PDB entry 1YTV | X-ray diffraction, 1.80 A resolution | chains A and M of the 4 polymer chains in the assembly

# Chain A
Molecule: Maltose-binding periplasmic protein
Source organism: Escherichia coli
Notes: fragment: c-terminal residues 27-392
Reference sequence: P02928 (MALE_ECOLI); residues 15-380 here correspond to UniProt positions 27-392 (UniProt number = residue number + 12)
Sequence (366 residues; each row starts with the number of its first residue):
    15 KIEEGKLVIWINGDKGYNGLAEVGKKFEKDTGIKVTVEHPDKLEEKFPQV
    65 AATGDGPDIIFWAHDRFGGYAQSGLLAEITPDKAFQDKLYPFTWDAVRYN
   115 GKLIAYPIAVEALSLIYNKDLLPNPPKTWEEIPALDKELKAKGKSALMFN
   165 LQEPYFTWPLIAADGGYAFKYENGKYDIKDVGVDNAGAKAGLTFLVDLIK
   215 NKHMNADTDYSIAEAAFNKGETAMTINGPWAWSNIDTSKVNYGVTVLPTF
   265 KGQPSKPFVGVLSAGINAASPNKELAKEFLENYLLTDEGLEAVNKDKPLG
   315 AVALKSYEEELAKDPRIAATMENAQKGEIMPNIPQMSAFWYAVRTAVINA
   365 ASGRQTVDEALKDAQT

# Chain M
Molecule: Vasopressin V1a receptor
Source organism: Homo sapiens
Notes: fragment: linker + residues 362-418
Reference sequence: P37288 (V1AR_HUMAN); residues 406-464 here correspond to UniProt positions 362-420 (UniProt number = residue number - 44)
Sequence (84 residues; each row starts with the number of its first residue):
   381 NSSSNNNNNNNNNNLGIEENLYFQGQGSFPCCQNMKEKFNKEDTDSMSRR
   431 QTFYSNNRSPTNSTGMWKDSPKSSKSIKFIPVST
Not modelled in the structure: 387-464
Construct notes: linker (381-405)

# How chain A and chain M interact
Pairs across the interface (21; chain A residue first):
  F183(A) with S382(M)
  I192(A) with S383(M), hydrogen bond (backbone-side chain)
  K193(A) with S383(M); N386(M), hydrogen bond (side chain-backbone)
  V195(A) with S382(M); S383(M)
  Q349(A) with S382(M); S384(M), hydrogen bond (side chain-backbone)
  F353(A) with S382(M)
  A356(A) with N381(M); S382(M)
  D377(A) with N381(M), hydrogen bond (backbone-backbone)
  A378(A) with N381(M), hydrogen bond (backbone-backbone); S382(M), hydrogen bond (backbone-side chain)
  Q379(A) with N381(M); S382(M), hydrogen bond (backbone-backbone); S383(M), hydrogen bond (backbone-backbone)
  T380(A) with N381(M), hydrogen bond (backbone-backbone); S382(M), hydrogen bond (backbone-backbone); S383(M), hydrogen bond (backbone-backbone); S384(M)
Other interface residues (no listed pair), chain A (13 interface residues in all): V197, A352
Other interface residues (no listed pair), chain M (6 interface residues in all): N385

# Summary
13 residues of chain A and 6 residues of chain M are in contact, with 11 hydrogen bonds. Polar pairs include
I192(A)-S383(M), K193(A)-N386(M) and Q349(A)-S384(M).
Chain A is Maltose-binding periplasmic protein (Escherichia coli) and chain M is Vasopressin V1a receptor
(Homo sapiens); the structure, Maltose-binding protein fusion to a C-terminal fragment of the V1a vasopressin
receptor, was determined by X-ray diffraction.
